Entry 1URQ (X-ray diffraction, 2.00 A resolution); this record covers chains A and B of the 4 polymer chains in the assembly.

[Chain A]
Protein: M-tomosyn isoform
Source organism: Rattus norvegicus
Reference sequence: Q9Z152 (Q9Z152); numbering as in UniProt (aligned over 1050-1109)
Chain sequence (63 residues; numbered 1047 to 1109; the number before each row is that of its first residue):
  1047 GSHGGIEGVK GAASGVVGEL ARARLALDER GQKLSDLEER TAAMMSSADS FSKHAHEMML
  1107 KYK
Not modelled in the structure: 1047-1050, 1109

[Chain B]
Protein: Syntaxin 1A
Source organism: Rattus norvegicus
Notes: fragment: t-snare coiled-coil homology, residues 188-259
Reference sequence: P32851 (ST1A_RAT); numbering as in UniProt (aligned over 188-259)
Chain sequence (75 residues; row label = number of the first residue in the row):
   185 GSHSKQALSE IETRHSEIIK LENSIRELHD MFMDMAMLVE SQGEMIDRIE YNVEHAVDYV
   245 ERAVSDTKKA VKYQS
Not modelled in the structure: 185-195
Curated features (UniProtKB/Swiss-Prot):
  - site: K253, A254 (Microbial infection: Cleavage)
  - modified residue: S188 (Phosphoserine)
  - cross-link (Glycyl lysine isopeptide (Lys-Gly)): K252 (interchain with G-Cter in SUMO), K253 (interchain with G-Cter in SUMO), K256 (interchain with G-Cter in SUMO)

[Chain A / chain B interface]
Pairs across the interface (54; chain A residue first):
  I1052(A) - E201(B)
  I1052(A) - I202(B)  hydrophobic
  V1055(A) - L205(B)  hydrophobic
  K1056(A) - L205(B)
  K1056(A) - S208(B)
  V1062(A) - L212(B)  hydrophobic
  V1063(A) - E211(B)
  V1063(A) - L212(B)
  V1063(A) - M215(B)
  L1066(A) - M215(B)  hydrophobic
  L1066(A) - F216(B)  hydrophobic
  L1066(A) - M219(B)  hydrophobic
  A1067(A) - M215(B)  hydrogen bond (backbone-side chain)
  R1070(A) - M219(B)
  R1070(A) - L222(B)
  L1073(A) - M219(B)  hydrophobic
  L1073(A) - L222(B)  hydrophobic
  L1073(A) - V223(B)  hydrophobic
  L1073(A) - Q226(B)  hydrogen bond (backbone-side chain)
  D1074(A) - L222(B)
  R1076(A) - Q226(B)  hydrogen bond
  R1076(A) - I230(B)
  G1077(A) - Q226(B)
  L1080(A) - Q226(B)
  L1080(A) - M229(B)
  L1080(A) - I230(B)  hydrophobic
  L1080(A) - I233(B)
  S1081(A) - M229(B)
  L1083(A) - I233(B)  hydrophobic
  E1084(A) - M229(B)
  E1084(A) - R232(B)  salt bridge
  E1084(A) - I233(B)
  T1087(A) - I233(B)
  T1087(A) - N236(B)
  T1087(A) - V237(B)
  A1088(A) - N236(B)
  M1090(A) - A240(B)  hydrophobic
  M1091(A) - N236(B)
  A1094(A) - A240(B)
  A1094(A) - Y243(B)
  A1094(A) - V244(B)  hydrophobic
  D1095(A) - Y243(B)
  F1097(A) - A247(B)  hydrophobic
  S1098(A) - Y243(B)
  S1098(A) - R246(B)
  A1101(A) - A247(B)
  A1101(A) - D250(B)
  A1101(A) - T251(B)
  H1102(A) - D250(B)  salt bridge
  M1105(A) - D250(B)
  M1105(A) - K253(B)
  M1105(A) - A254(B)  hydrophobic
  M1105(A) - Y257(B)
  Y1108(A) - Y257(B)  hydrophobic
Interface residues without a listed pair, chain A (31 interface residues in all): A1059, A1069, M1104
Interface residues without a listed pair, chain B (33 interface residues in all): R198, K204, I209, D218, H239
Interface features reported in the paper:
  - interface residues, chain A: A1059(A)

[In short]
The interface between chain A and chain B involves 31 residues on one side and 33 on the other; the contacts
include 3 hydrogen bonds and 2 salt bridges. Polar contacts include E1084(A)-R232(B), H1102(A)-D250(B) and
A1067(A)-M215(B). From the paper: the interface residue A1059(A).
Here chain A is M-tomosyn isoform and chain B is Syntaxin 1A, both from Rattus norvegicus. Entry 1URQ (Crystal
structure of neuronal Q-SNAREs in complex with R-SNARE motif of Tomosyn) was determined by X-ray diffraction.
